Entry 4R70 (X-ray diffraction, 2.85 A resolution); this record covers chains A and B.

== Chain A (and B) ==
Protein: Bacteriophytochrome (Light-regulated signal transduction histidine kinase), PhyB2
Organism: Rhodopseudomonas palustris CGA009
Notes: fragment: photosensory core module; chain B of this document is another copy of the same molecule, construct and numbering; everything in this record applies to it too
UniProtKB: Q6N5G2 (Q6N5G2_RHOPA); numbering as in UniProt (aligned over 1-521)
Amino-acid sequence (529 residues; each row starts with the number of its first residue):
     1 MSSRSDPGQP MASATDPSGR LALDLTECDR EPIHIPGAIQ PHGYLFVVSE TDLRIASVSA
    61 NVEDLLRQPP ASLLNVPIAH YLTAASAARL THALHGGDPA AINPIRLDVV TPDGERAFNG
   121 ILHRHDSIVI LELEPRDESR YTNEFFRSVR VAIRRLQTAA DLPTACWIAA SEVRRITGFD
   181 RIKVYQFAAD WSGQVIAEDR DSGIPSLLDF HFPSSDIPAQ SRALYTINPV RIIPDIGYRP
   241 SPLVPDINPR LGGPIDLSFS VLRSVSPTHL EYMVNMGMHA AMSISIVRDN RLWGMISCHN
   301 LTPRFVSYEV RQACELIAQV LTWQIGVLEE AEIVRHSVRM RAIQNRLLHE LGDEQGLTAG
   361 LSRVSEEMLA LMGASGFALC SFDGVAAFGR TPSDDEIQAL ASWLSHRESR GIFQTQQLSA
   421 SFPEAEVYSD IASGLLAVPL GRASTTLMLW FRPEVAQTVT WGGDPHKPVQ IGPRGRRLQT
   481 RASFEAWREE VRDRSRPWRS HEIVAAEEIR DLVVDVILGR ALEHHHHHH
Disordered / not traced: 1-24, 523-529 (chain B: 1-24, 137-140, 470-476, 522-529)
Differences from the reference sequence: expression tag (522-529)
Covalently attached groups: biliverdine ix alpha (BLA) linked to Cys-28
Ligand contacts: biliverdine ix alpha (BLA): Glu-31, Ile-33, Lys-183, Tyr-185, Val-195, Leu-207, Phe-212, Ser-215, Asp-216, Ile-217, Pro-218, Gln-220, Ser-221, Tyr-225, Arg-231, Ile-233, Arg-263, Val-265, Ser-266, Thr-268, His-269, Tyr-272, Met-273, Ala-281, Met-282, Ser-283, Ser-297, His-299, Pro-468, Val-469, Thr-480
Reported in the primary citation:
  - contacts within the chain: Glu-31/Ser-266 (hydrogen bond), Asp-216/Tyr-272 (hydrogen bond), Thr-268/Thr-480, Tyr-272/Thr-480 (hydrogen bond), Glu-271/Thr-480, Asn-275/Phe-484, Met-276/Phe-484
  - conformationally variable residues: Tyr-272
  - binding site for biliverdine ix alpha: His-269, Tyr-272

== How chain A and chain B interact ==
Residue-residue contacts (70):
  Ala-88(A) / Asp-353(B)
  Arg-89(A) / Asp-353(B)  hydrogen bond (backbone-side chain)
  His-92(A) / Gly-352(B)  hydrogen bond (side chain-backbone)
  His-92(A) / Asp-353(B)
  Asp-98(A) / Leu-348(B)
  Ala-101(A) / Arg-341(B)
  Ala-101(A) / Asn-345(B)  hydrogen bond (backbone-side chain)
  Ile-102(A) / Asn-345(B)  hydrogen bond (backbone-side chain)
  Ile-102(A) / Leu-348(B)  hydrophobic
  Ile-102(A) / His-349(B)  hydrogen bond (backbone-side chain)
  Asn-103(A) / Asn-345(B)  hydrogen bond (backbone-side chain)
  Pro-104(A) / Asn-345(B)
  Ile-105(A) / His-349(B)
  Tyr-141(A) / Arg-346(B)
  Asn-143(A) / Arg-339(B)
  Phe-146(A) / Arg-339(B)
  Phe-146(A) / Ala-342(B)  hydrophobic
  Val-149(A) / Val-338(B)  hydrophobic
  Arg-150(A) / Arg-335(B)
  Arg-150(A) / His-336(B)
  Arg-154(A) / Arg-335(B)
  Gln-157(A) / Ala-331(B)
  Gln-157(A) / Val-334(B)
  Gln-157(A) / Arg-335(B)  hydrogen bond
  Thr-158(A) / Thr-158(B)
  Thr-158(A) / Ala-159(B)
  Thr-158(A) / Ala-160(B)
  Ala-159(A) / Thr-158(B)
  Ala-160(A) / Arg-154(B)  hydrogen bond (backbone-side chain)
  Ala-160(A) / Thr-158(B)
  Gln-312(A) / Arg-341(B)  hydrogen bond
  Leu-316(A) / Ser-337(B)
  Leu-316(A) / Val-338(B)  hydrophobic
  Val-320(A) / Val-334(B)  hydrophobic
  Trp-323(A) / Glu-330(B)
  Ala-331(A) / Gln-157(B)  hydrogen bond (backbone-side chain)
  Val-334(A) / Gln-157(B)
  Val-334(A) / Val-320(B)  hydrophobic
  Arg-335(A) / Arg-150(B)
  Arg-335(A) / Ile-153(B)
  Arg-335(A) / Arg-154(B)
  Arg-335(A) / Gln-157(B)  hydrogen bond
  His-336(A) / Arg-150(B)
  Ser-337(A) / Leu-316(B)
  Val-338(A) / Phe-146(B)  hydrophobic
  Val-338(A) / Val-149(B)  hydrophobic
  Val-338(A) / Leu-316(B)  hydrophobic
  Arg-339(A) / Asn-143(B)  hydrogen bond
  Arg-339(A) / Phe-146(B)
  Arg-341(A) / Ala-101(B)
  Arg-341(A) / Asn-103(B)
  Arg-341(A) / Gln-312(B)
  Ala-342(A) / Phe-146(B)  hydrophobic
  Gln-344(A) / Pro-99(B)
  Gln-344(A) / Ala-101(B)
  Asn-345(A) / Ile-102(B)
  Asn-345(A) / Asn-103(B)  hydrogen bond (side chain-backbone)
  Asn-345(A) / Pro-104(B)  hydrogen bond (side chain-backbone)
  Leu-348(A) / His-92(B)
  Leu-348(A) / Asp-98(B)
  Leu-348(A) / Ala-101(B)
  Leu-348(A) / Ile-102(B)  hydrophobic
  His-349(A) / Arg-89(B)
  His-349(A) / Ala-93(B)
  His-349(A) / Ile-102(B)  hydrogen bond (side chain-backbone)
  His-349(A) / Ile-105(B)
  Asp-353(A) / Arg-89(B)
  Asp-353(A) / His-92(B)
  Leu-512(A) / Asp-98(B)
  Asp-515(A) / Asp-98(B)
Also at the interface, not in a pair above, chain A (44 interface residues in all): Ala-93, Ile-153, Glu-330, Gly-352, Asp-511
Also at the interface, not in a pair above, chain B (43 interface residues in all): Ala-88, Gly-96, Trp-323, Asp-515

== Summary ==
44 residues of chain A face 43 of chain B across their interface, with 15 hydrogen bonds. Polar contacts
include Arg-89(A)/Asp-353(B), His-92(A)/Gly-352(B) and Ala-101(A)/Asn-345(B). Biliverdine ix alpha is
covalently linked to Cys-28(A). The paper reports a binding site for biliverdine ix alpha at His-269(A) and
Tyr-272(A); conformational variability at Tyr-272(A).
Both chains are Bacteriophytochrome (Light-regulated signal transduction histidine kinase), PhyB2
(Rhodopseudomonas palustris CGA009). Entry 4R70 (Crystal structure of bacteriophytochrome RpBphP3 from
photosynthetic bacterium R. palustris) was determined by X-ray diffraction together with 4R6L and 4S21 from
the same study.
